PDB entry 4DMC | X-ray diffraction, 1.66 A resolution | chains A and B

[Chain A (and B)]
Name: Putative hydrolase
From: Pseudomonas aeruginosa
Notes: fragment: Cif; chain B of this document is another copy of the same molecule, construct and numbering; everything in this record applies to it too
UniProtKB: Q02P97 (Q02P97_PSEAB); residues 25-319 here = UniProt positions 25-319
Amino-acid sequence (301 residues; each row starts with the number of its first residue):
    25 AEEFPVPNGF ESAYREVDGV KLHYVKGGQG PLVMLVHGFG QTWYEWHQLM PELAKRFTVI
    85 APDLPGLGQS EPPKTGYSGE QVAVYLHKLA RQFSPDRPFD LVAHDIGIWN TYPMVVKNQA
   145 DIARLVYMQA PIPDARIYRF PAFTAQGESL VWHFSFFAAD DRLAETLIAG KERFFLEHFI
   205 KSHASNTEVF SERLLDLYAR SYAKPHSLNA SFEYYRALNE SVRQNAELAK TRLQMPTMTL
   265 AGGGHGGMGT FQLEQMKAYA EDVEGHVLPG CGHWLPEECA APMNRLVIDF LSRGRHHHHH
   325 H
Unresolved in the structure: 321-325
Differences from the reference sequence: engineered mutation Gln153 (Glu in Q02P97); expression tag (320-325)
Disulfide bonds: Cys295-Cys303
From the paper describing this entry:
  - contacts within the chain: Gln153-Gly266 (backbone contact), Gln153-Met272 (backbone contact), Gln153-His297 (hydrogen bond)
  - conformationally variable residues (loop rearrangement): Gln170 to Glu172
  - mutagenesis - E153Q: abolished catalytic activity on epibromohydrin
  - mutagenesis - E153Q (Tm change 1 degC): unchanged stability
  - mutagenesis - E153Q: decreased expression
  - catalytic residues: His297 (proposed by the authors, not directly observed)
  - mutagenesis - D129S: abolished catalytic activity (citing earlier work)

[How chain A and chain B interact]
Pairs across the interface (70; chain A residue first):
  Ile161(A) with Phe167(B), hydrophobic
  Tyr162(A) with Pro165(B); Phe167(B); Thr168(B); Ala169(B)
  Phe164(A) with Pro165(B); Ala166(B), hydrogen bond (backbone-backbone)
  Pro165(A) with Tyr162(B); Phe164(B); Ala166(B)
  Ala166(A) with Phe164(B), hydrogen bond (backbone-backbone); Pro165(B); Ala166(B); Val175(B), hydrophobic; Ser179(B), hydrogen bond (backbone-side chain)
  Phe167(A) with Ile161(B), hydrophobic; Tyr162(B); Phe178(B), hydrophobic; Ser179(B); Ala182(B), hydrophobic; Leu242(B), hydrophobic; Asn243(B)
  Thr168(A) with Tyr162(B); Asn243(B)
  Ala169(A) with Tyr162(B); Asn243(B)
  Ser173(A) with Ser179(B)
  Val175(A) with Ala166(B), hydrophobic
  Trp176(A) with Trp176(B), hydrophobic; Ser179(B); Phe180(B), hydrophobic
  Phe178(A) with Phe167(B), hydrophobic
  Ser179(A) with Ala166(B), hydrogen bond (side chain-backbone); Phe167(B); Glu172(B); Ser173(B), hydrogen bond (side chain-backbone); Trp176(B)
  Phe180(A) with Trp176(B), hydrophobic
  Ala182(A) with Phe167(B), hydrophobic
  Ala183(A) with Glu172(B)
  Asp184(A) with His202(B)
  Asp185(A) with Phe198(B); His202(B), salt bridge
  Leu187(A) with Trp176(B), hydrophobic; Phe198(B), hydrophobic; Phe199(B), hydrophobic; His202(B)
  Thr190(A) with Lys195(B); Phe198(B)
  Leu191(A) with Leu191(B); Lys195(B); Phe199(B), hydrophobic
  Ile192(A) with Leu191(B), hydrophobic
  Lys195(A) with Thr190(B); Leu191(B), hydrogen bond (side chain-backbone); Ala193(B)
  Phe198(A) with Asp185(B); Leu187(B), hydrophobic; Thr190(B)
  Phe199(A) with Leu187(B), hydrophobic; Leu191(B), hydrophobic
  His202(A) with Ala183(B); Asp184(B), salt bridge; Asp185(B), salt bridge; Leu187(B)
  Leu242(A) with Phe167(B), hydrophobic
  Asn243(A) with Phe167(B); Thr168(B); Ala169(B); Gly171(B)
Interface residues without a listed pair, chain A (30 interface residues in all): Glu172, Arg186
Interface residues without a listed pair, chain B (34 interface residues in all): Gln170, Arg186, Ile192, Arg247

[Overview]
30 residues of chain A face 34 of chain B across their interface, with 6 hydrogen bonds and 3 salt bridges.
Polar pairs include Asp185(A)-His202(B), His202(A)-Asp184(B) and Ala166(A)-Ser179(B). The paper reports the
catalytic residue His297(A); E153Q of chain A abolishes catalytic activity on epibromohydrin.
Chain A and chain B are both Putative hydrolase (Pseudomonas aeruginosa); the structure, Crystal structure of
the CFTR inhibitory factor Cif with the E153Q mutation, was determined by X-ray diffraction together with
4DNF, 4DNO, 4EHB and 4EUS from the same study.
